Entry 6P8B (X-ray diffraction, 2.00 A resolution); this record covers chains A and L of the 4 polymer chains in the assembly.

Chain A:
Name: UDP-3-O-(3-hydroxymyristoyl)glucosamine N-acyltransferase
From: Escherichia coli
Notes: EC 2.3.1.191
Reference sequence: Q0P6M7 (Q0P6M7_ECOLX); numbering as in UniProt (aligned over 3-341)
Chain sequence (343 residues; row label = number of the first residue in the row; numbers below 1 keep their minus sign (Gly-1 is residue -1)):
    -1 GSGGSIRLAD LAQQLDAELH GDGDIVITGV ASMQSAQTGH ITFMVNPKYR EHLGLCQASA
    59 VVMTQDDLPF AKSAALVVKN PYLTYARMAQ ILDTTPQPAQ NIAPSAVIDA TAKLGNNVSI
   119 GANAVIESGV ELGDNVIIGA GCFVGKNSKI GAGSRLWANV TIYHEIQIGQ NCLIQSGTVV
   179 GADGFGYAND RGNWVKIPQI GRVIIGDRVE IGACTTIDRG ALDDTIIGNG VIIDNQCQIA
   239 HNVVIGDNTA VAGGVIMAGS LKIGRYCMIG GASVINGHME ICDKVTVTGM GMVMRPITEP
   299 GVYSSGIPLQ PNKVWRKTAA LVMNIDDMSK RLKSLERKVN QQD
Disordered / not traced: -1 to 2, 338-341
Sequence notes: expression tag (-1 to 2)
Metal / ion sites: Mg2+: Asn121 (shared with 1 residue of chain B; 1 residue of chain C)
Small-molecule neighbours: O3V (3-hydroxy-7,7-dimethyl-2-phenyl-4-(thiophen-2-yl)-2,6,7,8-tetrahydro-5H-pyrazolo[3,4-b]quinolin-5-one): Phe183, Tyr185, Trp192, Ile254, Met255, Ala256, Val272, Ile273, Asn274

Chain L:
Name: Fitc-RJPXD33
Chain sequence (12 residues; row label = number of the first residue in the row):
     1 TNLYMLPKWD IP
Disordered / not traced: 1-2, 8-12

Interface between chain A and chain L:
Contacting residue pairs (14):
  Ala250(A) - Met5(L)
  Met266(A) - Leu6(L)  hydrophobic
  Met266(A) - Pro7(L)
  Ile267(A) - Leu6(L)
  Gly268(A) - Met5(L)
  Gly268(A) - Leu6(L)
  Gly269(A) - Met5(L)  hydrogen bond (backbone-backbone)
  Thr284(A) - Leu6(L)
  Val285(A) - Leu6(L)
  Thr286(A) - Tyr4(L)
  Thr286(A) - Leu6(L)
  Gly287(A) - Tyr4(L)  hydrogen bond (backbone-backbone)
  Gly287(A) - Met5(L)
  Met288(A) - Tyr4(L)  hydrophobic
Also at the interface, not in a pair above, chain A (11 interface residues in all): Val300
Also at the interface, not in a pair above, chain L (5 interface residues in all): Leu3

In short:
The interface between chain A and chain L involves 11 residues on one side and 5 on the other, with 2 hydrogen
bonds. Main-chain hydrogen bonds include Gly269(A)-Met5(L) and Gly287(A)-Tyr4(L). Ligands of chain A: compound
O3V.
Chain A is UDP-3-O-(3-hydroxymyristoyl)glucosamine N-acyltransferase (Escherichia coli) and chain L is
Fitc-RJPXD33; the structure, E.coli LpxD in complex with peptide FITC-RJPXD33, was determined by X-ray
diffraction.
